1Z6O - chains A and E of the 24 polymer chains in the assembly; structure by X-ray diffraction, 1.91 A resolution.

== Chain A (and E) ==
Name: Ferritin light chain
Organism: Trichoplusia ni
Notes: chain E of this document is another copy of the same molecule, construct and numbering; everything in this record applies to it too
UniProtKB: Q52SA8 (Q52SA8_TRINI); residues 13-212 here correspond to UniProt positions 1-200 (UniProt number = residue number - 12)
Chain sequence (212 residues; row label = number of the first residue in the row):
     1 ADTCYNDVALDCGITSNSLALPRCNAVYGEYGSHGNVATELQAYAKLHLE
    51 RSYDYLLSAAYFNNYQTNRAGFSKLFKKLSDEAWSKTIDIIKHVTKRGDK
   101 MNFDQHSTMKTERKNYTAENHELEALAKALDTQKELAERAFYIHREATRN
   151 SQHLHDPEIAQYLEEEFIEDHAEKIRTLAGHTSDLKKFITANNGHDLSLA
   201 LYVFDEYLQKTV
Cystine bridges: Cys4-Cys24
Bound ions: Ca2+: Gln161, Glu164 (shared with Gln161(E), Glu164(E) of chain E; 2 residues of chain L); Fe ion: Glu165 (shared with Glu165(E) of chain E; 1 residue of chain L)

== Chain A / chain E interface ==
Residue-residue contacts (62):
  Thr3(A) - Asp131(E)
  Cys4(A) - Ala127(E)  hydrophobic
  Cys4(A) - Leu130(E)  hydrophobic
  Cys4(A) - Asp131(E)  hydrogen bond (backbone-side chain)
  Tyr5(A) - Thr117(E)
  Tyr5(A) - Asn120(E)  hydrogen bond
  Tyr5(A) - Glu124(E)
  Tyr5(A) - Ala127(E)  hydrophobic
  Tyr5(A) - Lys128(E)
  Tyr5(A) - Asp131(E)  hydrogen bond (backbone-side chain)
  Val8(A) - Leu123(E)  hydrophobic
  Val8(A) - Glu124(E)
  Val8(A) - Ala127(E)  hydrophobic
  Cys12(A) - Leu123(E)  hydrophobic
  Leu19(A) - Lys186(E)  hydrogen bond (backbone-side chain)
  Leu19(A) - Ile189(E)  hydrophobic
  Leu19(A) - Thr190(E)
  Ala20(A) - Lys186(E)  hydrogen bond (backbone-side chain)
  Arg23(A) - Lys134(E)  hydrogen bond (backbone-side chain)
  Cys24(A) - Leu130(E)  hydrophobic
  Cys24(A) - Thr182(E)
  Asn25(A) - Leu130(E)
  Asn25(A) - Lys134(E)  hydrogen bond (backbone-side chain)
  Asn25(A) - Ala179(E)
  Ala26(A) - Ile175(E)
  Ala26(A) - Arg176(E)
  Ala26(A) - Ala179(E)
  Val27(A) - Lys134(E)  hydrogen bond (backbone-side chain)
  Tyr28(A) - Ala137(E)  hydrophobic
  Tyr28(A) - Glu138(E)
  Tyr28(A) - Phe141(E)  hydrophobic
  Tyr28(A) - Ala172(E)  hydrogen bond (side chain-backbone)
  Tyr28(A) - Ile175(E)  hydrophobic
  Gly29(A) - Glu138(E)  hydrogen bond (backbone-side chain)
  Thr95(A) - Arg176(E)
  Lys96(A) - Ala172(E)
  Lys96(A) - Glu173(E)  salt bridge
  Lys96(A) - Arg176(E)
  Thr148(A) - Arg149(E)
  Arg149(A) - Arg149(E)
  Ser151(A) - Arg149(E)  hydrogen bond (backbone-side chain)
  Gln152(A) - Arg145(E)  hydrogen bond (backbone-side chain)
  Gln152(A) - Arg149(E)
  Leu154(A) - Arg149(E)  hydrogen bond (backbone-side chain)
  His155(A) - Phe141(E)
  His155(A) - His144(E)  hydrogen bond
  His155(A) - Arg145(E)
  His155(A) - Arg149(E)  hydrogen bond
  Asp156(A) - Phe141(E)
  Pro157(A) - Phe141(E)  hydrophobic
  Pro157(A) - His144(E)
  Pro157(A) - Ile168(E)  hydrophobic
  Glu158(A) - Phe141(E)
  Glu158(A) - Ile168(E)
  Glu158(A) - Ala172(E)
  Gln161(A) - Gln161(E)
  Gln161(A) - Glu164(E)
  Gln161(A) - Glu165(E)  hydrogen bond
  Gln161(A) - Glu169(E)  hydrogen bond
  Glu164(A) - Glu164(E)
  Glu165(A) - Glu165(E)
  Glu165(A) - Glu169(E)
Also at the interface, not in a pair above, chain A (32 interface residues in all): Leu21, Glu30, Arg97, His153
Also at the interface, not in a pair above, chain E (32 interface residues in all): His121, Thr148, His171

== Overview ==
The chain A/chain E interface involves 32 residues from each chain; the contacts include 17 hydrogen bonds and
1 salt bridge. Among the polar pairs are Lys96(A)-Glu173(E), Cys4(A)-Asp131(E) and Tyr5(A)-Asn120(E).
Gln161(A) and Glu164(A) form the Ca2+ site.
Both chains are Ferritin light chain (Trichoplusia ni). Entry 1Z6O (Crystal Structure of Trichoplusia ni
secreted ferritin) was determined by X-ray diffraction.
